PDB entry 3J6J | electron microscopy, 3.64 A resolution | chains A and E of the 8 polymer chains in the assembly

Chain A (and E):
Molecule: Mitochondrial antiviral-signaling protein
Source organism: Homo sapiens
Notes: fragment: N-terminal CARD domain; chain E of this document is another copy of the same molecule, construct and numbering; everything in this record applies to it too
UniProtKB: Q7Z434 (MAVS_HUMAN); residue numbers follow UniProt; this construct covers 1-97
Chain sequence (97 residues; numbered 1 to 97; the number before each row is that of its first residue):
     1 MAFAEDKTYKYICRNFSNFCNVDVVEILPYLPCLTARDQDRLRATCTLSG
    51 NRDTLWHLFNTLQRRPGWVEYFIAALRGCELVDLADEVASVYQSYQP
Sequence notes: engineered mutation Ala-2 (Pro in Q7Z434)
Curated features (UniProtKB/Swiss-Prot):
  - lipidation: Cys-79 (S-palmitoyl cysteine)
  - cross-link (Glycyl lysine isopeptide (Lys-Gly)): Lys-7 (interchain with G-Cter in ubiquitin), Lys-10 (interchain with G-Cter in ubiquitin)
  - natural variant: Cys-79 (C79F; C79S: Loss of palmitoylation)
  - mutagenesis: Lys-7 (K7R: Abolished ubiquitination by MARCHF5; when associated with R-500), Lys-10 (K10R: Abolished ubiquitination by TRIM31; when associated with R-311 and R-461), Glu-26 (E26A/R: Impairs filament formation and abolishes antiviral signaling activity), Thr-54 (T54A: Impairs ability to induce IFN-beta. Loss of interaction with the ATG5-ATG12 conjugate), Trp-56 (W56A/E/R: Impairs filament formation and abolishes antiviral signaling activity), Gly-67 to Val-69 (Impairs ability to induce IFN-beta)
From the paper describing this entry:
  - mutagenesis - P2A: unchanged signaling

Chain A / chain E interface:
Pairs across the interface (7):
  Pro-29(A) / Cys-13(E)
  Pro-29(A) / Arg-52(E)
  Pro-29(A) / Trp-56(E)
  Gln-39(A) / Trp-56(E)  hydrogen bond
  Asp-40(A) / Trp-56(E)
  Arg-43(A) / Trp-56(E)
  Tyr-71(A) / Arg-14(E)  hydrogen bond
Other interface residues (no listed pair), chain A (6 interface residues in all): Tyr-30
Other interface residues (no listed pair), chain E (5 interface residues in all): His-57

Summary:
6 residues of chain A face 5 of chain E across their interface, with 2 hydrogen bonds. Among the polar pairs
are Gln-39(A)/Trp-56(E) and Tyr-71(A)/Arg-14(E). UniProt lists 8 mutagenesis sites on chain A. The paper
reports that P2A of chain A leaves signaling unchanged.
Both chains are Mitochondrial antiviral-signaling protein (Homo sapiens). Entry 3J6J (3.6 Angstrom resolution
MAVS filament generated from helical reconstruction) was determined by electron microscopy.
